PDB entry 7DUJ | X-ray diffraction, 3.75 A resolution | chains A and K of the 23 polymer chains in the assembly

== Chain A ==
Molecule: 30S Ribosomal RNA rRNA
Source organism: Thermus thermophilus HB8
Sequence (1522 nucleotides; row label = number of the first residue in the row; note: 42 numbers in that range are skipped by the numbering (no residue carries them; nothing is unmodelled there); a row labelled like 190A-190L holds insertion residues (190A, then the next letters in order); numbering starts at 0):
     0 UUUGUUGGAG AGUCUGAUCC UGGCUCAGGG UGAACGCUGG CGGCGUGCCU AAGACAUGCA
    60 AGUCGUGCGG G
    73 CCGCGGGGUU UU
    88 ACUCCG
    95 UGGUC
   101 AGCGGCGGAC GGGUGAGUAA CGCGUGGGU
  129A G
   130 ACCUACCCGG AAGAGGGGGA CAACCCGGGG AAACUCGGGC UAAUCCCCCA UGUGGACCCG
   190 C
190A-190L CCCUUGGGGUGU
   191 GUCCAAAGGG CUUU
   216 GCCCGCUUCC GGAUGGGCCC GCGUCCCAUC AGCUAGUUGG UGGGGUAAUG GCCCACCAAG
   276 GCGACGACGG GUAGCCGGUC UGAGAGGAUG GCCGGCCACA GGGGCACUGA GACACGGGCC
   336 CCACUCCUAC GGGAGGCAGC AGUUAGGAAU CUUCCGCAAU GGGCGCAAGC CUGACGGAGC
   396 GACGCCGCUU GGAGGAAGAA GCCCUUCGGG GUGUAAACUC CUGAA
   442 CCCGGGACGA AACCCCCGAC GA
   474 GGGGACUGAC GGUACCGGG
   494 GUAAUAGCGC CGGCCAACUC CGUGCCAGCA GCCGCGGUAA UACGGAGGGC GCGAGCGUUA
   554 CCCGGAUUCA CUGGGCGUAA AGGGCGUGUA GGCGGCCUGG GGCGUCCCAU GUGAAAGACC
   614 ACGGCUCAAC CGUGGGGGAG CGUGGGAUAC GCUCAGGCUA GACGGUGGGA GAGGGUGGUG
   674 GAAUUCCCGG AGUAGCGGUG AAAUGCGCAG AUACCGGGAG GAACGCCGAU GGCGAAGGCA
   734 GCCACCUGGU CCACCCGUGA CGCUGAGGCG CGAAAGCGUG GGGAGCAAAC CGGAUUAGAU
   794 ACCCGGGUAG UCCACGCCCU AAACGAUGCG CGCUAGGUCU CUGGGUCU
   848 CCUGGGGGCC GAAGCUAACG CGUUAAGCGC GCCGCCUGGG GAGUACGGCC GCAAGGCUGA
   908 AACUCAAAGG AAUUGACGGG GGCCCGCACA AGCGGUGGAG CAUGUGGUUU AAUUCGAAGX
   968 AACGCGAAGA ACCUUACCAG GCCUUGACAU GCUAGG
 1003A G
  1004 AACCCGGGUG AAAGCCUGGG GUGCCCC
1030A-1030D GCGA
  1031 GGGGAGCCCU AGCACAGGUG CUGCAUGGCC GUCGUCAGCU CGUGCCGUGA GGUGUUGGGU
  1091 UAAGUCCCGC AACGAGCGCA ACCCCCGCCG UUAGUUGCCA GCGGUUCGGC CGGGCACUCU
  1151 AACGGGACUG CCCGCGAAA
  1171 GCGGGAGGAA GGAGGGGACG ACGUCUGGUC AGCAUGGCCC UUACGGCCUG GGCGACACAC
  1231 GUGCUACAAU GCCCACUACA AAGCGAUGCC ACCCGGCAAC GGGGAGCUAA UCGCAAAAAG
  1291 GUGGGCCCAG UUCGGAUUGG GGUCUGCAAC CCGACCCCAU GAAGCCGGAA UCGCUAGUAA
  1351 UCGCGGAUCA G
 1361A C
  1362 CAUGCCGCGG UGAAUACGUU CCCGGGCCUU GUACACACXG CCXGUXACGC CAUGGGAGCG
  1422 GGCUCUACCC GAAGUCGCCG GG
  1446 AGCCUACGGG
  1459 CAGGCGCCGA GGGUAGGGCC CGUGACUGGG GCGAAGUCGU AACAAGGUAG CUGUACCGGA
  1519 AGGUGCGGCU GGAUCCACUC CUUUCU
Not modelled in the structure: 0-4, 1534-1538
Modified / non-standard residues: PSU (pseudouridine-5'-monophosphate) at position 516, 7MG (7N-methyl-8-hydroguanosine-5'-monophosphate) at position 527, M2G (N2-dimethylguanosine-5'-monophosphate) at position 966, 5MC (5-methylcytidine-5'-monophosphate) at position 967, 2MG (2N-methylguanosine-5'-monophosphate) at position 1207, 5MC (5-methylcytidine-5'-monophosphate) at position 1400, 4OC (4n,o2'-methylcytidine-5'-monophosphate) at position 1402, 5MC (5-methylcytidine-5'-monophosphate) at position 1404, 5MC (5-methylcytidine-5'-monophosphate) at position 1407, UR3 (3-methyluridine-5'-monophoshate) at position 1498, MA6 (6N-dimethyladenosine-5'-monophoshate) at position 1518, MA6 (6N-dimethyladenosine-5'-monophoshate) at position 1519, PSU (pseudouridine-5'-monophosphate) at position 1540, PSU (pseudouridine-5'-monophosphate) at position 1541
Metal / ion sites: Mg2+ site 1 near G21 (its only coordinating residue here); Mg2+ site 2 near G38 (its only coordinating residue here); Mg2+ site 3 near G46 (its only coordinating residue here); Mg2+ site 4 near C48 (its only coordinating residue here); Mg2+ site 5: A59, C386, U387; Mg2+ site 6 near G61 (its only coordinating residue here); Mg2+ site 7 near G97 (its only coordinating residue here); Mg2+ site 8: G107, G324, G326; Mg2+ site 9: A109, G331; Mg2+ site 10: G111, G112; Mg2+ site 11 near G117 (its only coordinating residue here); Mg2+ site 12: C121, G124, U125; 98 more Mg2+ sites not listed
Ligand contacts: Sisomicin (SIS; (1S,2S,3R,4S,6R)-4,6-diamino-3-{[(2S,3R)-3-amino-6-(aminomethyl)-3,4-dihydro-2H-pyran-2-yl]oxy}-2-hydroxycyclohexyl 3-deoxy-4-C-methyl-3-(methylamino)-beta-L-arabinopyranoside): 5MC_1404, G1405, U1406, 5MC_1407, A1408, C1409, G1491, A1492, A1493, G1494, U1495, C1496

== Chain K ==
Molecule: 30S ribosomal protein S11
Source organism: Thermus thermophilus HB8
UniProtKB: P80376 (RS11_THET8); residues 1-129 here = UniProt positions 1-129
Chain sequence (129 residues; row label = number of the first residue in the row):
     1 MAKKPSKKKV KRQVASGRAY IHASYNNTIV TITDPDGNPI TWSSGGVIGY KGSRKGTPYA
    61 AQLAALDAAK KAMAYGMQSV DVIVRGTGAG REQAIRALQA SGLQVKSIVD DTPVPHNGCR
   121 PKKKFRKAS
Not modelled in the structure: 1-10, 127-129
Metal / ion sites: Mg2+: Asn26, Gly52 (shared with G691(A), U692(A) of chain A)

== How chain A and chain K interact ==
Pairs across the interface (68):
  G674(A) - His116(K)  base contact
  A675(A) - Val114(K)  hydrogen bond to the sugar
  A675(A) - His116(K)  hydrogen bond to the base
  A676(A) - Pro113(K)  sugar contact
  A676(A) - Pro115(K)  sugar contact
  U677(A) - Cys119(K)  hydrogen bond to the base
  G683(A) - Asn38(K)  base contact
  A684(A) - Asn38(K)  sugar contact
  A684(A) - Pro39(K)  hydrogen bond to the sugar
  G685(A) - Pro39(K)  sugar contact
  G685(A) - Ile40(K)  phosphate contact
  G685(A) - Trp42(K)  hydrogen bond to the sugar
  U686(A) - Trp42(K)  base contact
  A687(A) - Lys71(K)  salt bridge to the phosphate
  G688(A) - Ser44(K)  hydrogen bond to the phosphate
  G688(A) - Gly46(K)  sugar contact
  G688(A) - Val47(K)  sugar contact
  C689(A) - Asn27(K)  hydrogen bond to the phosphate
  C689(A) - Ser44(K)  hydrogen bond to the phosphate
  C689(A) - Gly45(K)  phosphate contact
  C689(A) - Gly46(K)  hydrogen bond to the phosphate
  C689(A) - Lys55(K)  salt bridge to the phosphate
  G690(A) - Ser24(K)  phosphate contact
  G690(A) - Asn27(K)  hydrogen bond to the phosphate
  G690(A) - Lys55(K)  salt bridge to the phosphate
  G691(A) - Asn26(K)  hydrogen bond to the phosphate
  G691(A) - Lys51(K)  base contact
  G691(A) - Gly52(K)  base contact
  G691(A) - Lys55(K)  hydrogen bond to the base
  U692(A) - Asn26(K)  hydrogen bond to the phosphate
  U692(A) - Gly52(K)  base contact
  U692(A) - Ser53(K)  base contact
  U692(A) - Lys124(K)  salt bridge to the phosphate
  A694(A) - Ser53(K)  sugar contact
  A695(A) - Gly52(K)  phosphate contact
  A695(A) - Ser53(K)  hydrogen bond to the phosphate
  A704(A) - Trp42(K)  base contact
  A706(A) - Ile29(K)  sugar contact
  A706(A) - Thr31(K)  hydrogen bond to the sugar
  C707(A) - Tyr20(K)  phosphate contact
  C707(A) - Gly37(K)  hydrogen bond to the sugar
  C707(A) - Pro39(K)  base contact
  C707(A) - Arg85(K)  salt bridge to the phosphate
  C708(A) - Tyr20(K)  sugar contact
  C708(A) - Asp36(K)  sugar contact
  C708(A) - Gly37(K)  sugar contact
  C708(A) - Arg85(K)  salt bridge to the phosphate
  A715(A) - Gly118(K)  base contact
  A716(A) - Asn117(K)  hydrogen bond to the sugar
  A716(A) - Gly118(K)  base contact
  C717(A) - His116(K)  phosphate contact
  C717(A) - Asn117(K)  sugar contact
  G718(A) - His116(K)  stacking on the base
  G718(A) - Asn117(K)  sugar contact
  G778(A) - Cys119(K)  sugar contact
  G778(A) - Arg120(K)  hydrogen bond to the sugar
  C779(A) - Arg120(K)  hydrogen bond to the sugar
  C779(A) - Pro121(K)  sugar contact
  C779(A) - Lys122(K)  salt bridge to the phosphate
  A780(A) - Lys122(K)  phosphate contact
  A780(A) - Lys123(K)  hydrogen bond to the phosphate
  C795(A) - Lys123(K)  phosphate contact
  C796(A) - Lys123(K)  salt bridge to the phosphate
  C797(A) - Lys124(K)  salt bridge to the phosphate
  G798(A) - Lys122(K)  salt bridge to the phosphate
  G1523(A) - Lys123(K)  salt bridge to the phosphate
  C1524(A) - Arg120(K)  salt bridge to the phosphate
  G1525(A) - Arg120(K)  salt bridge to the phosphate
Interface residues without a listed pair, chain A (39 interface residues in all): U705, G714, A777, G799, U1522
Interface residues without a listed pair, chain K (37 interface residues in all): His22, Tyr75, Arg126

== Summary ==
39 residues of chain A and 37 residues of chain K are in contact; the contacts include 20 hydrogen bonds, 13
salt bridges and 1 aromatic stacking contact. Among the polar pairs are A675(A)-His116(K), U677(A)-Cys119(K)
and G691(A)-Lys55(K). Ligands of chain A: Sisomicin.
Chain A is 30S Ribosomal RNA rRNA and chain K is 30S ribosomal protein S11, both from Thermus thermophilus
HB8; the structure, Crystal structure of the Thermus thermophilus (HB8) 30S ribosomal subunit with mRNA and
cognate transfer RNA ..., was determined by X-ray diffraction.
